PDB entry 7OBT | X-ray diffraction, 2.30 A resolution | chains A and B

[Chain A]
Name: 14-3-3 protein sigma
Source organism: Homo sapiens
UniProtKB: P31947 (1433S_HUMAN); numbering as in UniProt (aligned over 1-248)
Chain sequence (253 residues; each row starts with the number of its first residue; numbers below 1 keep their minus sign (Gly-4 is residue -4)):
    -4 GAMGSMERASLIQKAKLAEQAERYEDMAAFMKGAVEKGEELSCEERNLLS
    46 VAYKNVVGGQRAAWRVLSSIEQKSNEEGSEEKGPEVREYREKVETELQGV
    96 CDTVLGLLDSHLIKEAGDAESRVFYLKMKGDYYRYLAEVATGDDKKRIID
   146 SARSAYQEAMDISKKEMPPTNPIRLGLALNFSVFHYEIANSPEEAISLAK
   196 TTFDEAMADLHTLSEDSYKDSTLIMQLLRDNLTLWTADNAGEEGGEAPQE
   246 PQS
Not modelled in the structure: 77, 232-248
Construct notes: expression tag (-4 to 0)
Modified positions: Cys38 (S-hydroxycysteine; CSO)
Curated features (UniProtKB/Swiss-Prot):
  - site (Interaction with phosphoserine on interacting protein): Arg56, Arg129
  - modified residue (Phosphoserine): Ser5, Ser74, Ser248
Metal / ion sites: Mg2+ site 1: Glu75, Glu161; Mg2+ site 2 near Glu89 (its only coordinating residue here)
Residues lining bound ligands: fusicoccin (FSC): Asn42, Leu43, Ser45, Val46, Lys49, Phe119, Lys122, Met123, Pro167, Ile168, Gly171, Lys214, Asp215, Leu218, Ile219

[Chain B]
Name: Receptor-interacting serine/threonine-protein kinase 2
Notes: EC 2.7.11.1, 2.7.10.2
UniProtKB: O43353 (RIPK2_HUMAN); residues 530-540 here = UniProt positions 530-540
Chain sequence (11 residues; each row starts with the number of its first residue):
   530 PSLNLLQNKSM
Not modelled in the structure: 530-535
Modified positions: Ser539 (phosphoserine; SEP)

[How chain A and chain B interact]
Residue-residue contacts (20; chain A residue first):
  Lys49(A) with Met540(B)
  Arg56(A) with Ser539(B)
  Lys122(A) with Met540(B), hydrogen bond (side chain-backbone)
  Arg129(A) with Ser539(B)
  Tyr130(A) with Ser539(B)
  Leu174(A) with Lys538(B); Ser539(B); Met540(B)
  Asn175(A) with Ser539(B); Met540(B), hydrogen bond (side chain-backbone)
  Val178(A) with Lys538(B)
  Tyr181(A) with Asn537(B)
  Glu182(A) with Asn537(B)
  Leu222(A) with Lys538(B); Met540(B), hydrophobic
  Asp225(A) with Lys538(B), salt bridge
  Asn226(A) with Asn537(B); Lys538(B), hydrogen bond (side chain-backbone)
  Leu229(A) with Gln536(B)
  Trp230(A) with Asn537(B), hydrogen bond
Also at the interface, not in a pair above, chain A (17 interface residues in all): Asp126, Ile219

[Overview]
17 residues of chain A and 5 residues of chain B are in contact; the contacts include 4 hydrogen bonds and 1
salt bridge. Polar pairs include Asp225(A)-Lys538(B), Lys122(A)-Met540(B) and Asn175(A)-Met540(B). Ligands of
chain A: fusicoccin. Glu75(A) and Glu161(A) form the Mg2+ site 1.
Chain A is 14-3-3 protein sigma (Homo sapiens) and chain B is Receptor-interacting serine/threonine-protein
kinase 2; the structure, Crystal structure of 14-3-3 sigma in complex with RIPK2 phosphopeptide and stabilizer
Fusicoccin-A, was determined by X-ray diffraction, deposited together with 7OB5, 7OBC, 7OBD, 7OBG, 7OBH, 7OBK
and 4 further entries.
